7QJD - chains A and O of the 42 polymer chains in the assembly; structure by electron microscopy, 7.10 A resolution (low resolution: residue-level contacts below are approximate; hydrogen-bond / salt-bridge calls are withheld).

== Chain A ==
Molecule: Gamma-tubulin complex component 2
Source organism: Homo sapiens
UniProt: Q9BSJ2 (GCP2_HUMAN); residues 1-902 here = UniProt positions 1-902
Sequence (902 residues; each row starts with the number of its first residue):
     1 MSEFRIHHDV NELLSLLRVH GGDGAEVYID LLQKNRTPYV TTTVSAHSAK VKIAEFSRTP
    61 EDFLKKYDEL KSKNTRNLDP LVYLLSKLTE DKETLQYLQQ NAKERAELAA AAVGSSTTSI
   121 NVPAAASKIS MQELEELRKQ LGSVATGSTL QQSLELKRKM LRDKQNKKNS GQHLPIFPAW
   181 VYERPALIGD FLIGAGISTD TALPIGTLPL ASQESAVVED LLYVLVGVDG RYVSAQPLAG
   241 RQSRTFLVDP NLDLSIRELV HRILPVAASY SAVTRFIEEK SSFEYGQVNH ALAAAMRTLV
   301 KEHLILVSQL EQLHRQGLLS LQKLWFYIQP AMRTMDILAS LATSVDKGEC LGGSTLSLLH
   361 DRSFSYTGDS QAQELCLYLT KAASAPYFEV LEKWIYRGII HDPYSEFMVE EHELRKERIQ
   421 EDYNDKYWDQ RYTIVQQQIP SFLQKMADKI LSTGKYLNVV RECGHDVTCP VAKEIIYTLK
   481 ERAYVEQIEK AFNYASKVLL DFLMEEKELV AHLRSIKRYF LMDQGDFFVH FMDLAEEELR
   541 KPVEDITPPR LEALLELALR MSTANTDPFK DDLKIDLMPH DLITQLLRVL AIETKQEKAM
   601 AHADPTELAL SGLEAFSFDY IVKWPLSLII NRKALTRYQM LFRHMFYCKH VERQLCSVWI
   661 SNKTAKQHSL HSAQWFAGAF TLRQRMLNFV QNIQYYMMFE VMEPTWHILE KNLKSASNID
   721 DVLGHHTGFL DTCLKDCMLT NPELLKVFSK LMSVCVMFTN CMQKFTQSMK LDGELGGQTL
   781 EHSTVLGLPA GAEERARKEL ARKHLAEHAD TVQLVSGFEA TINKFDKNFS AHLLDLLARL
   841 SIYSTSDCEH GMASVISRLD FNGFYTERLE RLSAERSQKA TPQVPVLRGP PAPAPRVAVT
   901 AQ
Disordered / not traced: 1-149, 192-203, 415-424, 586-608, 666-674, 769-813, 845-850, 868-902
Curated features (UniProtKB/Swiss-Prot):
  - modified residue: Tyr83 (Phosphotyrosine)
  - natural variant: Arg297 (R297C: In CDCBM15; uncertain significance), Arg333 (R333C: In CDCBM15; uncertain significance), Ala615 (A615P: In CDCBM15; uncertain significance)

== Chain O ==
Molecule: Tubulin gamma-1 chain
Source organism: Homo sapiens
UniProt: P23258 (TBG1_HUMAN); numbering as in UniProt (aligned over 1-451)
Sequence (451 residues; row label = number of the first residue in the row):
     1 MPREIITLQL GQCGNQIGFE FWKQLCAEHG ISPEGIVEEF ATEGTDRKDV FFYQADDEHY
    61 IPRAVLLDLE PRVIHSILNS PYAKLYNPEN IYLSEHGGGA GNNWASGFSQ GEKIHEDIFD
   121 IIDREADGSD SLEGFVLCHS IAGGTGSGLG SYLLERLNDR YPKKLVQTYS VFPNQDEMSD
   181 VVVQPYNSLL TLKRLTQNAD CVVVLDNTAL NRIATDRLHI QNPSFSQINQ LVSTIMSAST
   241 TTLRYPGYMN NDLIGLIASL IPTPRLHFLM TGYTPLTTDQ SVASVRKTTV LDVMRRLLQP
   301 KNVMVSTGRD RQTNHCYIAI LNIIQGEVDP TQVHKSLQRI RERKLANFIP WGPASIQVAL
   361 SRKSPYLPSA HRVSGLMMAN HTSISSLFER TCRQYDKLRK REAFLEQFRK EDMFKDNFDE
   421 MDTSREIVQQ LIDEYHAATR PDYISWGTQE Q
Disordered / not traced: 1-2, 42-44, 94-100, 178-179, 280-286, 307-312, 448-451
Curated features (UniProtKB/Swiss-Prot):
  - binding site (GTP): Ala142 to Gly148
  - modified residue: Ser131 (Phosphoserine)
  - natural variant: Tyr92 (Y92C: In CDCBM4), Thr331 (T331P: In CDCBM4), Leu387 (L387P: In CDCBM4)

== How chain A and chain O interact ==
Residue-residue contacts (68):
  Lys517(A) - Tyr248(O)
  Leu521(A) - Tyr248(O)
  Met522(A) - Gly247(O)
  Met522(A) - Tyr248(O)
  Asp523(A) - Pro246(O)
  Asp523(A) - Gly247(O)
  Asp523(A) - Tyr248(O)
  Gln524(A) - Thr45(O)
  Gln524(A) - Pro246(O)
  Gln524(A) - Gly247(O)
  Gly525(A) - Pro246(O)
  Gly525(A) - Gly247(O)
  Gly525(A) - Asn251(O)
  Asp526(A) - Asp46(O)
  Asp526(A) - Arg47(O)
  Asp526(A) - Pro246(O)
  Asp526(A) - Asn251(O)
  Val529(A) - Asn251(O)
  His530(A) - Arg47(O)
  Asp533(A) - Arg3(O)
  Met561(A) - Ser131(O)
  Thr563(A) - Asp46(O)
  Thr563(A) - Arg47(O)
  Lys649(A) - Tyr248(O)
  Glu652(A) - Met249(O)
  Cys656(A) - Ile254(O)
  Trp659(A) - Leu165(O)
  Trp659(A) - Asp200(O)
  Trp659(A) - Ile257(O)
  Trp659(A) - Ile261(O)
  Ile660(A) - Lys163(O)
  Ile660(A) - Lys164(O)
  Ile660(A) - Leu165(O)
  Ile660(A) - Ile254(O)
  Lys663(A) - Ala199(O)
  Lys663(A) - Asp200(O)
  Ala665(A) - Asn158(O)
  Phe680(A) - Thr263(O)
  Phe680(A) - Pro264(O)
  Gln684(A) - Pro353(O)
  Gln684(A) - Ala354(O)
  Leu687(A) - Ala258(O)
  Leu687(A) - Ser259(O)
  Asn688(A) - Ser259(O)
  Asn688(A) - Gln357(O)
  Gln691(A) - Met249(O)
  Gln691(A) - Asn250(O)
  Gln691(A) - Gly255(O)
  Gln691(A) - Ser259(O)
  Gln691(A) - Gln357(O)
  Asn692(A) - Gln357(O)
  Tyr695(A) - Asn250(O)
  Phe699(A) - Pro330(O)
  Phe699(A) - Val358(O)
  Glu700(A) - His334(O)
  Glu703(A) - Tyr248(O)
  Pro704(A) - Pro330(O)
  His707(A) - Pro330(O)
  Ser854(A) - His334(O)
  Arg858(A) - Leu337(O)
  Leu859(A) - Pro353(O)
  Asp860(A) - Pro353(O)
  Phe861(A) - Arg341(O)
  Phe861(A) - Ser355(O)
  Asn862(A) - Ile349(O)
  Asn862(A) - Pro350(O)
  Asn862(A) - Gly352(O)
  Phe864(A) - Gly352(O)
Also at the interface, not in a pair above, chain A (41 interface residues in all): Arg518, Met698, Ser857
Also at the interface, not in a pair above, chain O (46 interface residues in all): Asp159, Thr196, Gln197, Leu243, Asp252, Pro262, Ile340, Trp351, Leu360

== Summary ==
Chain A and chain O form an interface of 41 and 46 residues respectively. From UniProt: 7 GTP-binding residues
on chain O.
Chain A is Gamma-tubulin complex component 2 and chain O is Tubulin gamma-1 chain, both from Homo sapiens; the
structure, Structure of recombinant human gamma-Tubulin Ring Complex without actin, was determined by electron
microscopy (same publication as 7QJ0, 7QJ1, 7QJ2, 7QJ3, 7QJ4 and 7QJE).
